Entry 3M0D (X-ray diffraction, 2.80 A resolution); this record covers chains A and B of the 4 polymer chains in the assembly.

Chain A (and B):
Name: TNF receptor-associated factor 2
Source organism: Homo sapiens
Notes: chain B of this document is another copy of the same molecule, construct and numbering; everything in this record applies to it too
UniProt: Q12933 (TRAF2_HUMAN); numbering as in UniProt (aligned over 266-329)
Sequence (66 residues; each row starts with the number of its first residue):
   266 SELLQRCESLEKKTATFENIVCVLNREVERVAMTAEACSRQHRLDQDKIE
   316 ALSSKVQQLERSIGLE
Disordered / not traced: 266, 330-331
Sequence notes: expression tag (330-331)
UniProt features mapped onto this chain:
  - region: E283 to V293 (Important for interaction with BIRC2 and BIRC3)
  - cross-link: K320 (Glycyl lysine isopeptide (Lys-Gly) (interchain with G-Cter in ubiquitin))
What the authors report for this chain:
  - mutagenesis - T281A, V288A, R291K, R295A: unchanged binding to Baculoviral IAP repeat-containing protein 3
  - mutagenesis - E292A: abolished binding to TNF receptor-associated factor 1
  - mutagenesis - E292A: decreased signaling in response to TNFalpha stimulation
  - mutagenesis - C287A/R291K: decreased binding to Baculoviral IAP repeat-containing protein 3

Interface between chain A and chain B:
Pairs across the interface (32):
  L269(A) - R271(B)
  C272(A) - L268(B)  hydrophobic
  C272(A) - R271(B)
  E276(A) - R271(B)  salt bridge
  T279(A) - F282(B)
  F282(A) - F282(B)  hydrophobic
  F282(A) - V286(B)  hydrophobic
  E283(A) - K278(B)  salt bridge
  E283(A) - F282(B)
  V286(A) - L289(B)  hydrophobic
  L289(A) - L289(B)  hydrophobic
  N290(A) - L289(B)
  N290(A) - E292(B)
  V293(A) - V293(B)  hydrophobic
  V293(A) - V296(B)  hydrophobic
  V296(A) - V296(B)  hydrophobic
  A300(A) - T299(B)
  A300(A) - C303(B)
  S304(A) - C303(B)
  H307(A) - Q306(B)  hydrogen bond
  H307(A) - D310(B)
  Q311(A) - D310(B)
  Q311(A) - K313(B)
  I314(A) - I314(B)  hydrophobic
  I314(A) - L317(B)
  L317(A) - L317(B)  hydrophobic
  S318(A) - L317(B)
  V321(A) - K320(B)
  V321(A) - V321(B)  hydrophobic
  L324(A) - L324(B)  hydrophobic
  E325(A) - K320(B)
  I328(A) - S327(B)
Interface residues without a listed pair, chain A (26 interface residues in all): L268, L275, A297, C303
Interface residues without a listed pair, chain B (23 interface residues in all): C272, L275, I285

In short:
26 residues of chain A and 23 residues of chain B are in contact; the contacts include 1 hydrogen bond and 2
salt bridges. Polar contacts include E276(A)-R271(B), E283(A)-K278(B) and H307(A)-Q306(B). From the paper:
E292A of chain A abolishes binding to TNF receptor-associated factor 1; E292A of chain A reduces signaling in
response to TNFalpha stimulation; 6 substitutions were tested in all.
Both chains are TNF receptor-associated factor 2 (Homo sapiens). Entry 3M0D (Crystal structure of the
TRAF1:TRAF2:cIAP2 complex) was determined by X-ray diffraction (same publication as 3M06 and 3M0A).
